Entry 4PIN (X-ray diffraction, 1.90 A resolution); this record covers chain A.

[Chain A]
Protein: Histidine-specific methyltransferase EgtD
Organism: Mycobacterium smegmatis
Notes: EC 2.1.1.44
UniProtKB: A0R5M8 (EGTD_MYCS2); residues 1-321 here = UniProt positions 1-321
Sequence (323 residues; numbered -1 to 321; the number before each row is that of its first residue; numbers below 1 keep their minus sign (Gly-1 is residue -1)):
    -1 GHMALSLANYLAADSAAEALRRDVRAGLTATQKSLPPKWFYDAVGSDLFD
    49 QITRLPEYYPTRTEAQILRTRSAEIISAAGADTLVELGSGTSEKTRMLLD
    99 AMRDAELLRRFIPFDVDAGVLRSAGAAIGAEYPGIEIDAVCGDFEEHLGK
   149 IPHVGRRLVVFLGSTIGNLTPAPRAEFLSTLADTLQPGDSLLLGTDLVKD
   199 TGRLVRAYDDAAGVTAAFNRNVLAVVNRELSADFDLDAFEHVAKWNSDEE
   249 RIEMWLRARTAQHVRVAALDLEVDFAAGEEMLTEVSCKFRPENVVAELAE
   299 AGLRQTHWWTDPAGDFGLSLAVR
Not modelled in the structure: -1, 88-89
Differences from the reference sequence: expression tag (-1 to 0); engineered mutation Ala2 (Thr in A0R5M8), Thr29 (Ala in A0R5M8), Gln30 (Pro in A0R5M8), Ser75 (Ala in A0R5M8)
Residues lining bound ligands: N,N-dimethyl-L-histidine (AVI): Tyr39, Phe47, Ile50, Tyr56, Gly161, Ser162, Thr163, Asn166, Tyr206, Thr213, Phe216, Met252, Glu282, Ser284
Curated features (UniProtKB/Swiss-Prot):
  - binding site (L-histidine): Tyr56, Asn166, Tyr206, Glu282 to Ser284
  - binding site (S-adenosyl-L-methionine): Gly86, Lys92, Asp113, Asp141, Phe142
  - mutagenesis: Met252 (M252V: Dramatic change in substrate specificity since the tryptophan-specific activity is increased more than 2000-fold and the histidine-specific activity is reduced 3000-fold ...), Glu282 (E282A: 130-fold reduction in catalytic efficiency. Dramatic change in substrate specificity since the tryptophan-specific activity is increased more than 2000-fold and the histidine-specific activity ...)

[In short]
Ligands of chain A: N,N-dimethyl-L-histidine. Curated annotation (UniProt) lists 6 L-histidine-binding
residues, 5 S-adenosyl-L-methionine-binding residues and 2 mutagenesis sites.
Chain A is Histidine-specific methyltransferase EgtD (Mycobacterium smegmatis); the structure,
Ergothioneine-biosynthetic methyltransferase EgtD in complex with N,N-dimethylhistidine, was determined by
X-ray diffraction, deposited together with 4PIM, 4PIO and 4PIP.
